5TOJ - chains A and F of the 6 polymer chains in the assembly; structure by X-ray diffraction, 3.30 A resolution.

Chain A:
Molecule: Fusion glycoprotein F0, Fibritin chimera
Organism: Human respiratory syncytial virus
Reference sequence: P03420 (FUS_HRSVA); residues 1-513 here = UniProt positions 1-513
Sequence (550 residues; each row starts with the number of its first residue):
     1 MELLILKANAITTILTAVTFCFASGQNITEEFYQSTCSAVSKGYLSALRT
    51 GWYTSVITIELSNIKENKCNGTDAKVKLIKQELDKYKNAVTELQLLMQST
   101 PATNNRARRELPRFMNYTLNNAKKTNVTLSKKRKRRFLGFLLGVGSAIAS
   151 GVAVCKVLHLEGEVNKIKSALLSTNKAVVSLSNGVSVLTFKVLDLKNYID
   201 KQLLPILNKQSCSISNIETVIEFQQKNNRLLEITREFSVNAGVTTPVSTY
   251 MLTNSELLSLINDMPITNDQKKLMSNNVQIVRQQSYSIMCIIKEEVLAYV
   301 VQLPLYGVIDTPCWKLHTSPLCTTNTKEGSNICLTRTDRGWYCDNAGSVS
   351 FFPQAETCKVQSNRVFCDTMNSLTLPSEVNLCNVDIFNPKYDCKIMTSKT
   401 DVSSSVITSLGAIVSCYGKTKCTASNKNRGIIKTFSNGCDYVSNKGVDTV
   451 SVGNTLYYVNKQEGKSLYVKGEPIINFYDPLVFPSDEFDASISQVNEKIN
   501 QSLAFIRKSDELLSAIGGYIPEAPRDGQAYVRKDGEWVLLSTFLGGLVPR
Disordered / not traced: 1-26, 99-136, 548-550
Cystine bridges: Cys37-Cys439, Cys69-Cys212, Cys155-Cys290, Cys313-Cys343, Cys322-Cys333, Cys358-Cys367, Cys382-Cys393, Cys416-Cys422
Covalently attached groups: N-acetylglucosamine (NAG) linked to Asn500
Sequence notes: conflict Ala102 (Pro in P03420); engineered mutation Cys155 (Ser in P03420), Phe190 (Ser in P03420), Leu207 (Val in P03420), Cys290 (Ser in P03420), Val379 (Ile in P03420), Val447 (Met in P03420)
Curated features (UniProtKB/Swiss-Prot):
  - region: Phe137 to Val157 (Fusion peptide)
  - site (Cleavage): Arg109, Glu110, Arg136, Phe137
  - glycosylation (N-linked (GlcNAc...) asparagine): Asn27, Asn70, Asn116, Asn120, Asn126, Asn500
  - natural variant: Glu218 (E218A: In strain: Cold-passage attenuated), Val379 (I379V: In strain: Cold-passage attenuated; this construct carries the variant), Val447 (M447V: In strain: Cold-passage attenuated; this construct carries the variant)
  - mutagenesis: Cys37 (C37S: Impairs translation or folding of the F protein), Cys69 (C69S: Impairs translation or folding of the F protein), Arg108 to Arg109 (Complete loss of cleavage between F2 and p27), Arg108 (R108N: Complete loss of cleavage between F2 and p27), Arg109 (R109N: Complete loss of cleavage between F2 and p27), Lys131 (K131Q: No effect on cleavage between F2 and p27), Cys212 (C212S: No effect on F1 and F2 structure and glycosylation), Cys313 (C313S: Impairs translation or folding of the F protein), Cys322 (C322S: Impairs translation or folding of the F protein), Cys333 (C333S: Impairs translation or folding of the F protein), Cys343 (C343S: Impairs translation or folding of the F protein), Cys358 (C358S: Impairs translation or folding of the F protein), 6 further mutagenesis entries in UniProt

Chain F:
Molecule: Single-domain antibody F-VHH-4
Organism: Lama glama
Notes: antibody fragment or engineered binder
Sequence (131 residues; each row starts with the number of its first residue; a row labelled like 82A-82C holds insertion residues (82A, then the next letters in order)):
     1 QVQLQESGGGLVQPGGSLRLSCAASGFTLDYYYIGWFRQAPGKEREAVSC
    51 IS
   52A G
    53 SSGSTYYPDSVKGRFTISRDNAKNTVYLQM
82A-82C NSL
    83 KPEDTAVYYCATIRSSSW
100A-100H GGCVHYGM
   101 DYWGKGTQVTVSSHHHHHH
Disordered / not traced: 114-119
Cystine bridges: Cys22-Cys92, Cys50-Cys100C

Chain A / chain F interface:
Residue-residue contacts (19; chain A residue first):
  Lys421(A) with Tyr32(F), hydrogen bond; Arg96(F); Tyr102(F), hydrogen bond
  Thr423(A) with Arg96(F), hydrogen bond
  Ser425(A) with Asp101(F)
  Lys427(A) with His100E(F); Tyr100F(F)
  Asn428(A) with Arg45(F); Trp103(F)
  Arg429(A) with Trp103(F)
  Gly430(A) with Met100H(F); Asp101(F)
  Ile431(A) with Arg96(F); Asp101(F), hydrogen bond (backbone-backbone); Tyr102(F)
  Ser451(A) with Arg96(F); Ser99(F), hydrogen bond
  Asn454(A) with Ser98(F), hydrogen bond
  Leu456(A) with Ser99(F)
Other interface residues (no listed pair), chain A (13 interface residues in all): Gly453, Tyr458
Other interface residues (no listed pair), chain F (12 interface residues in all): Gly100A

Summary:
13 residues of chain A and 12 residues of chain F are in contact; the contacts include 6 hydrogen bonds. Polar
contacts include Lys421(A)-Tyr32(F), Lys421(A)-Tyr102(F) and Thr423(A)-Arg96(F). N-acetylglucosamine is
covalently linked to Asn500(A). Curated annotation (UniProt) lists 17 mutagenesis sites on chain A.
Here chain A is Fusion glycoprotein F0, Fibritin chimera (Human respiratory syncytial virus) and chain F is
Single-domain antibody F-VHH-4 (Lama glama). Entry 5TOJ (Crystal structure of the RSV F glycoprotein in
complex with the neutralizing single-domain antibody F-VHH-4) was determined by X-ray diffraction (same
publication as 5TOK and 5TP3).
